6WGE - chains B and E of the 6 polymer chains in the assembly; structure by electron microscopy, 3.90 A resolution.

# Chain B
Molecule: Structural maintenance of chromosomes protein 3
Source organism: Homo sapiens
Reference sequence: Q9UQE7 (SMC3_HUMAN); residue numbers follow UniProt; this construct covers 1-1217
Chain sequence (1217 residues; row label = number of the first residue in the row):
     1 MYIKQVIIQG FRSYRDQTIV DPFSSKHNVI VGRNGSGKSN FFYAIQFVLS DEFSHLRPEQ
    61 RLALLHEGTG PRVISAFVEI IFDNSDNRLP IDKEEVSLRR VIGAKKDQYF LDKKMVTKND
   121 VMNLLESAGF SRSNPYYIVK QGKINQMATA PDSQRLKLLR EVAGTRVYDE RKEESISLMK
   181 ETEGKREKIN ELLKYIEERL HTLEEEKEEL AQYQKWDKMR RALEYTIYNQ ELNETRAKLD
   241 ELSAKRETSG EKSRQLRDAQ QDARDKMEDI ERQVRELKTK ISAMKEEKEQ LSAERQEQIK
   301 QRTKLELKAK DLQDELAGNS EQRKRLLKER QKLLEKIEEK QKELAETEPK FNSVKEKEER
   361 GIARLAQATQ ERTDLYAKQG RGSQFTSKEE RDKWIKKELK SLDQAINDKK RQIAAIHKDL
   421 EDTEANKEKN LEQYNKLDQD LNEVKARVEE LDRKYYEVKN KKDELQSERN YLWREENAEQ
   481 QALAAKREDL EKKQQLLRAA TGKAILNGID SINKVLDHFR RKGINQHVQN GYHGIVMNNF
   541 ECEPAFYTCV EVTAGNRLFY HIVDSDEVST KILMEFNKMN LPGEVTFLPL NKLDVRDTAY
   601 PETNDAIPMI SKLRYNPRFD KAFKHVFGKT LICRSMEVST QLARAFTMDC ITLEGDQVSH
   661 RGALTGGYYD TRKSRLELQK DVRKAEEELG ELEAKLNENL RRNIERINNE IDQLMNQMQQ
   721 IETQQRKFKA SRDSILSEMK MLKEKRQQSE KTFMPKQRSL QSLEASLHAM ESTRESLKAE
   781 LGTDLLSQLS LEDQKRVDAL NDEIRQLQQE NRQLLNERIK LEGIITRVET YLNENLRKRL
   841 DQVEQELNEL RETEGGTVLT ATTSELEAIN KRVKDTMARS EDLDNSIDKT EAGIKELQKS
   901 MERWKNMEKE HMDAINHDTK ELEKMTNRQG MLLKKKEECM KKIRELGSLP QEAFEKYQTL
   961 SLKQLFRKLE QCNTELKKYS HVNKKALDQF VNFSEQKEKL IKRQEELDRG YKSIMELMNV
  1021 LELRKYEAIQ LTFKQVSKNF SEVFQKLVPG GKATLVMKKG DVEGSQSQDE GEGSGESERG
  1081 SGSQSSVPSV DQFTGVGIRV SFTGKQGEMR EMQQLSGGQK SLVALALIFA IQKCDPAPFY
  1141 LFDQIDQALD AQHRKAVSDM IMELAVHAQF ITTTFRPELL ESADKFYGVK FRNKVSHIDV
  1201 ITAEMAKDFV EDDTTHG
Unresolved in the structure: 238-933, 1061-1091
Sequence notes: engineered mutation Gln1144 (Glu in Q9UQE7)
Metal / ion sites: Mg2+: Gln141 (together with AMP-PNP)
Ligand contacts:
  - AMP-PNP (ANP; phosphoaminophosphonic acid-adenylate ester), molecule 1: Arg12, Ser13, Asn34, Gly35, Ser36, Gly37, Lys38, Ser39, Asn40, Ala63, Leu64, Leu65, His66, Glu67, Gln141, Phe1175
  - AMP-PNP (ANP), molecule 2: Phe1102, Arg1110, Gln1114, Leu1115, Ser1116, Gly1118, Gln1119
UniProt features mapped onto this chain:
  - binding site (ATP): Gly32 to Ser39
  - modified residue: Lys105 (N6-acetyllysine), Lys106 (N6-acetyllysine), Lys140 (N6-acetyllysine), Thr783 (Phosphothreonine), Ser787 (Phosphoserine), Ser886 (Phosphoserine), Ser1013 (Phosphoserine), Ser1065 (Phosphoserine), Ser1067 (Phosphoserine), Ser1074 (Phosphoserine), Ser1083 (Phosphoserine), Lys1190 (N6-acetyllysine)

# Chain E
Molecule: Nipped-B-like protein
Source organism: Homo sapiens
Reference sequence: Q6KC79 (NIPBL_HUMAN); residues 1163-2804 here = UniProt positions 1163-2804
Chain sequence (1642 residues; each row starts with the number of its first residue):
  1163 PSLSEVARKM KKKEKQKKRK AYEPKLTPEE MMDSSTFKRF TASIENILDN LEDMDFTAFG
  1223 DDDEIPQELL LGKHQLNELG SESAKIKAMG IMDKLSTDKT VKVLNILEKN IQDGSKLSTL
  1283 LNHNNDTEEE ERLWRDLIME RVTKSADACL TTINIMTSPN MPKAVYIEDV IERVIQYTKF
  1343 HLQNTLYPQY DPVYRLDPHG GGLLSSKAKR AKCSTHKQRV IVMLYNKVCD IVSSLSELLE
  1403 IQLLTDTTIL QVSSMGITPF FVENVSELQL CAIKLVTAVF SRYEKHRQLI LEEIFTSLAR
  1463 LPTSKRSLRN FRLNSSDMDG EPMYIQMVTA LVLQLIQCVV HLPSSEKDSN AEEDSNKKID
  1523 QDVVITNSYE TAMRTAQNFL SIFLKKCGSK QGEEDYRPLF ENFVQDLLST VNKPEWPAAE
  1583 LLLSLLGRLL VHQFSNKSTE MALRVASLDY LGTVAARLRK DAVTSKMDQG SIERILKQVS
  1643 GGEDEIQQLQ KALLDYLDEN TETDPSLVFS RKFYIAQWFR DTTLETEKAM KSQKDEESSE
  1703 GTHHAKEIET TGQIMHRAEN RKKFLRSIIK TTPSQFSTLK MNSDTVDYDD ACLIVRYLAS
  1763 MRPFAQSFDI YLTQILRVLG ENAIAVRTKA MKCLSEVVAV DPSILARLDM QRGVHGRLMD
  1823 NSTSVREAAV ELLGRFVLCR PQLAEQYYDM LIERILDTGI SVRKRVIKIL RDICIEQPTF
  1883 PKITEMCVKM IRRVNDEEGI KKLVNETFQK LWFTPTPHND KEAMTRKILN ITDVVAACRD
  1943 TGYDWFEQLL QNLLKSEEDS SYKPVKKACT QLVDNLVEHI LKYEESLADS DNKGVNSGRL
  2003 VACITTLFLF SKIRPQLMVK HAMTMQPYLT TKCSTQNDFM VICNVAKILE LVVPLMEHPS
  2063 ETFLATIEED LMKLIIKYGM TVVQHCVSCL GAVVNKVTQN FKFVWACFNR YYGAISKLKS
  2123 QHQEDPNNTS LLTNKPALLR SLFTVGALCR HFDFDLEDFK GNSKVNIKDK VLELLMYFTK
  2183 HSDEEVQTKA IIGLGFAFIQ HPSLMFEQEV KNLYNNILSD KNSSVNLKIQ VLKNLQTYLQ
  2243 EEDTRMQQAD RDWKKVAKQE DLKEMGDVSS GMSSSIMQLY LKQVLEAFFH TQSSVRHFAL
  2303 NVIALTLNQG LIHPVQCVPY LIAMGTDPEP AMRNKADQQL VEIDKKYAGF IHMKAVAGMK
  2363 MSYQVQQAIN TCLKDPVRGF RQDESSSALC SHLYSMIRGN RQHRRAFLIS LLNLFDDTAK
  2423 TDVTMLLYIA DNLACFPYQT QEEPLFIMHH IDITLSVSGS NLLQSFKESM VKDKRKERKS
  2483 SPSKENESSD SEEEVSRPRK SRKRVDSDSD SDSEDDINSV MKCLPENSAP LIEFANVSQG
  2543 ILLLLMLKQH LKNLCGFSDS KIQKYSPSES AKVYDKAINR KTGVHFHPKQ TLDFLRSDMA
  2603 NSKITEEVKR SIVKQYLDFK LLMEHLDPDE EEEEGEVSAS TNARNKAITS LLGGGSPKNN
  2663 TAAETEDDES DGEDRGGGTS GSLRRSKRNS DSTELAAQMN ESVDVMDVIA ICCPKYKDRP
  2723 QIARVVQKTS SGFSVQWMAG SYSGSWTEAK RRDGRKLVPW VDTIKESDII YKKIALTSAN
  2783 KLTNKVVQTL RSLYAAKDGT SS
Unresolved in the structure: 1163-1192, 1217-1230, 1281-1292, 1358-1379, 1476-1483, 1506-1523, 1630-1645, 1691-1707, 1730-1745, 1988-1997, 2373-2388, 2472-2532, 2629-2804
UniProt features mapped onto this chain:
  - modified residue: Thr1189 (Phosphothreonine), Ser1197 (Phosphoserine), Ser2493 (Phosphoserine), Ser2509 (Phosphoserine), Ser2511 (Phosphoserine), Ser2513 (Phosphoserine), Ser2515 (Phosphoserine), Ser2652 (Phosphoserine), Ser2658 (Phosphoserine), Thr2667 (Phosphothreonine), Ser2672 (Phosphoserine)

# Chain B / chain E interface
Pairs across the interface - 41 pairs, chain B then chain E:
  Arg15(B) - Asp2252(E)  salt bridge
  Arg33(B) - Lys2265(E)
  Arg33(B) - Glu2266(E)  hydrogen bond (side chain-backbone)
  Arg33(B) - Met2267(E)
  Glu59(B) - Ala2350(E)
  Leu62(B) - Lys2347(E)
  Leu62(B) - Lys2348(E)
  Gly70(B) - Asp2245(E)
  Gly70(B) - Gln2249(E)
  Arg72(B) - Glu2344(E)  salt bridge
  Lys105(B) - Glu1899(E)  salt bridge
  Lys106(B) - Glu1900(E)  salt bridge
  Arg221(B) - Thr1407(E)
  Tyr225(B) - Lys1325(E)
  Tyr225(B) - Ala1326(E)
  Ile943(B) - Lys1325(E)  hydrogen bond (backbone-side chain)
  Arg944(B) - Lys1325(E)
  Gly947(B) - Lys1325(E)
  Gly947(B) - Gln1404(E)
  Leu949(B) - Gln1404(E)
  Leu949(B) - Leu1405(E)
  Pro950(B) - Ala1326(E)  hydrophobic
  Pro950(B) - Ile1329(E)
  Pro950(B) - Glu1330(E)
  Glu952(B) - Leu1266(E)
  Glu952(B) - Ile1329(E)
  Lys984(B) - Asp1408(E)  salt bridge
  Lys985(B) - Leu1412(E)
  Val1189(B) - Leu2264(E)
  Lys1190(B) - Glu2262(E)  hydrogen bond (side chain-backbone)
  Lys1190(B) - Asp2263(E)  hydrogen bond (side chain-backbone)
  Lys1190(B) - Leu2264(E)
  Arg1192(B) - Glu2262(E)  salt bridge
  Arg1192(B) - Asp2263(E)  hydrogen bond (side chain-backbone)
  Arg1192(B) - Met2267(E)
  Asn1193(B) - Asp2252(E)
  Val1195(B) - Asp2252(E)
  His1197(B) - Trp2255(E)
  Asp1208(B) - Lys2265(E)  salt bridge
  Phe1209(B) - Lys2265(E)
  Gly1217(B) - Lys2265(E)
Also at the interface, not in a pair above, chain B (37 interface residues in all): Asn34, Thr69, Gln214, Leu946, Gln951, Gly1188, Phe1191, Lys1194, Ile1201, Asp1213
Also at the interface, not in a pair above, chain E (33 interface residues in all): Tyr1328, Asp1331, Leu1406, Thr1409, Met2248, Gly2268, Ser2272

# Summary
Chain B and chain E form an interface of 37 and 33 residues respectively, with 5 hydrogen bonds and 7 salt
bridges. Polar pairs include Arg15(B)-Asp2252(E), Arg72(B)-Glu2344(E) and Lys105(B)-Glu1899(E). Chain B binds
AMP-PNP. Curated annotation (UniProt) lists 8 ATP-binding residues on chain B.
Here chain B is Structural maintenance of chromosomes protein 3 and chain E is Nipped-B-like protein, both
from Homo sapiens. Entry 6WGE (Cryo-EM structure of human Cohesin-NIPBL-DNA complex without STAG1) was
determined by electron microscopy, deposited together with 6WG3 and 6WG6.
